Entry 9CAL (electron microscopy, 3.15 A resolution); this record covers chains A and D of the 4 polymer chains in the assembly.

== Chain A ==
Name: DNA topoisomerase 3-beta-1
Organism: Homo sapiens
Notes: EC 5.6.2.1
Reference sequence: O95985 (TOP3B_HUMAN); numbering as in UniProt (aligned over 1-611)
Sequence (612 residues; each row starts with the number of its first residue; numbering starts at 0):
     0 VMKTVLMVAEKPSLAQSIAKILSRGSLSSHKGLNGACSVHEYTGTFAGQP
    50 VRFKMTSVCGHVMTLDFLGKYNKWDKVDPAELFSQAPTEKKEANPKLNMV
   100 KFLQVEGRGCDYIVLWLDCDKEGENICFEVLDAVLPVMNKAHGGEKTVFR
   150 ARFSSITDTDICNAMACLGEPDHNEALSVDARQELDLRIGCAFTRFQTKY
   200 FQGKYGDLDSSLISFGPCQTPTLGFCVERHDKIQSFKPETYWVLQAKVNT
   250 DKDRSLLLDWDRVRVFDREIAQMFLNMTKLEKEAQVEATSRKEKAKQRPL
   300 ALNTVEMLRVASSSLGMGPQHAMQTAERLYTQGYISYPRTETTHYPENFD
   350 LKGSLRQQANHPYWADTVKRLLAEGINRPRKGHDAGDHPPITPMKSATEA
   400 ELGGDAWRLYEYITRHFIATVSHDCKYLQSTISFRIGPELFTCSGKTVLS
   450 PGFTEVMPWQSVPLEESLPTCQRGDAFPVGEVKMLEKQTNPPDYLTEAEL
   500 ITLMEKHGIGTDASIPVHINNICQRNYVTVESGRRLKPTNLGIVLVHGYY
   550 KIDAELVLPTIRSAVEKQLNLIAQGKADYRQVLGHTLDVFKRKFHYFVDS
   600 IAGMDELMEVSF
Differences from the reference sequence: expression tag (0)
Modified residues: Tyr336 (O-phosphotyrosine; PTR)
UniProt features mapped onto this chain:
  - active site: Tyr336 (O-(5'-phospho-DNA)-tyrosine intermediate)
Bound ions: Mn2+: Asp117, Asp119

== Chain D ==
Molecule: 7-nt DNA strand
Sequence (7 nucleotides; each row starts with the number of its first residue; numbers below 1 keep their minus sign (DG-2 is residue -2)):
    -2 GACAGAT

== How chain A and chain D interact ==
Residue-residue contacts (43; chain A residue first):
  Glu9(A) - DT4(D)  phosphate contact
  His60(A) - DT4(D)  hydrogen bond to the base
  Thr63(A) - DA1(D)  base contact
  Thr63(A) - DG2(D)  base contact
  Leu64(A) - DA1(D)  base contact
  Asp65(A) - DC0(D)  hydrogen bond to the base
  Asn71(A) - DC0(D)  base contact
  Trp73(A) - DA-1(D)  base contact
  Trp73(A) - DC0(D)  hydrogen bond to the base
  Glu121(A) - DT4(D)  sugar contact
  Arg181(A) - DA3(D)  sugar contact
  Gln182(A) - DA1(D)  base contact
  Gln182(A) - DG2(D)  hydrogen bond to the base
  Asp185(A) - DA1(D)  sugar contact
  Asp185(A) - DG2(D)  sugar contact
  Leu186(A) - DA1(D)  hydrogen bond to the base
  Gly189(A) - DA1(D)  sugar contact
  Cys190(A) - DC0(D)  base contact
  Arg194(A) - DC0(D)  hydrogen bond to the base
  Gln201(A) - DA-1(D)  base contact
  Leu211(A) - DA-1(D)  sugar contact
  Leu211(A) - DC0(D)  phosphate contact
  Ser213(A) - DC0(D)  hydrogen bond to the phosphate
  Ser213(A) - DA1(D)  hydrogen bond to the phosphate
  Phe214(A) - DA1(D)  sugar contact
  Gly215(A) - DA1(D)  phosphate contact
  Gly215(A) - DG2(D)  phosphate contact
  Pro216(A) - DA1(D)  phosphate contact
  Pro216(A) - DG2(D)  phosphate contact
  Cys217(A) - DG2(D)  hydrogen bond to the phosphate
  Gln218(A) - DA1(D)  hydrogen bond to the phosphate
  Gln218(A) - DG2(D)  hydrogen bond to the phosphate
  Tyr336(A) - DT4(D)  phosphate contact
  Gly509(A) - DA3(D)  phosphate contact
  Thr510(A) - DA3(D)  phosphate contact
  Thr510(A) - DT4(D)  hydrogen bond to the phosphate
  Ala512(A) - DT4(D)  base contact
  Ser513(A) - DA3(D)  hydrogen bond to the phosphate
  His517(A) - DG2(D)  phosphate contact
  His517(A) - DA3(D)  salt bridge to the phosphate
  Arg524(A) - DA1(D)  salt bridge to the phosphate
  Arg561(A) - DG2(D)  hydrogen bond to the phosphate
  Arg561(A) - DA3(D)  salt bridge to the phosphate
Also at the interface, not in a pair above, chain A (36 interface residues in all): Gly59, Ile125, Thr193, Thr197, Asp511

== Overview ==
36 residues of chain A face 6 of chain D across their interface, with 14 hydrogen bonds and 3 salt bridges.
Polar contacts include His60(A)-DT4(D), Asp65(A)-DC0(D) and Trp73(A)-DC0(D). Asp117(A) and Asp119(A) form the
Mn2+ site. UniProt lists active-site residue Tyr336(A) on chain A.
Chain A is DNA topoisomerase 3-beta-1 (Homo sapiens) and chain D is a 7-nt DNA strand; the structure, Human
TOP3B-TDRD3 core complex in post-cleavage state with ssDNA 5'-ACAGATATT-3, was determined by electron
microscopy, deposited together with 9C9W, 9C9Y, 9CA0, 9CA1, 9CA4, 9CAG and 3 further entries.
